Entry 6G6X (X-ray diffraction, 1.13 A resolution); this record covers chains A and P.

# Chain A
Name: 14-3-3 protein sigma
From: Homo sapiens
UniProt: P31947 (1433S_HUMAN); residues 1-231 here = UniProt positions 1-231
Amino-acid sequence (236 residues; row label = number of the first residue in the row; numbers below 1 keep their minus sign (Gly-4 is residue -4)):
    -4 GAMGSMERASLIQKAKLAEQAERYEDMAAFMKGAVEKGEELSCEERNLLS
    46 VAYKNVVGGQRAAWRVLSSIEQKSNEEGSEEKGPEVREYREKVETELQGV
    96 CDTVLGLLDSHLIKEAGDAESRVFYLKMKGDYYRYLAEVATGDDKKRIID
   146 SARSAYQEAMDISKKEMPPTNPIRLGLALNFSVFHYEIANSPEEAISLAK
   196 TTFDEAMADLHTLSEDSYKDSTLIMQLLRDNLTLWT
Sequence notes: expression tag (-4 to 0)
Bound ions: Na+ site 1: Gln8, Lys77, Glu80; Na+ site 2: Glu75, Glu161
Curated features (UniProtKB/Swiss-Prot):
  - site (Interaction with phosphoserine on interacting protein): Arg56, Arg129
  - modified residue (Phosphoserine): Ser5, Ser74

# Chain P
Name: Transcriptional coactivator YAP1
UniProt: P46937 (YAP1_HUMAN); residue numbers follow UniProt; this construct covers 124-133
Amino-acid sequence (11 residues; each row starts with the number of its first residue):
   123 XRAHSSXASLQ
Unresolved in the structure: 123-124
Modified positions: ACE (acetyl group) at position 123; Ser127 (phosphoserine; SEP); EOE (beta3-proline) at position 129
Sequence notes: expression tag (123); engineered mutation EOE_129 (Pro in P46937)
Curated features (UniProtKB/Swiss-Prot):
  - modified residue (Phosphoserine): Ser127, Ser128, Ser131
  - mutagenesis: Arg124 (R124A: Loss of phosphorylation by LATS1), Ser127 (S127A: Reduced phosphorylation by LATS2, loss of phosphorylation by LATS1, loss of interaction with YWHAB, decreased interaction with ERBB4 and increased nuclear localization and transcriptional ...)

# Interface between chain A and chain P
Contacting residue pairs (33):
  Lys11(A) - Gln133(P)
  Glu14(A) - Ser131(P)  hydrogen bond
  Glu14(A) - Gln133(P)
  Glu39(A) - Gln133(P)  hydrogen bond
  Asn42(A) - Ala130(P)  hydrogen bond (side chain-backbone)
  Asn42(A) - Ser131(P)
  Asn42(A) - Leu132(P)  hydrogen bond (side chain-backbone)
  Leu43(A) - Gln133(P)
  Val46(A) - Ala130(P)
  Val46(A) - Ser131(P)
  Lys49(A) - Ser127(P)
  Lys49(A) - Ser128(P)  hydrogen bond (side chain-backbone)
  Lys49(A) - EOE_129(P)
  Arg56(A) - Ser127(P)
  Lys122(A) - Ser128(P)  hydrogen bond
  Arg129(A) - Ser127(P)
  Tyr130(A) - Ser127(P)
  Gly171(A) - Ser128(P)
  Leu174(A) - His126(P)
  Leu174(A) - Ser127(P)
  Leu174(A) - Ser128(P)
  Asn175(A) - Ser127(P)
  Asn175(A) - Ser128(P)  hydrogen bond (side chain-backbone)
  Val178(A) - Ala125(P)  hydrophobic
  Val178(A) - His126(P)
  Glu182(A) - Ala125(P)  hydrogen bond (side chain-backbone)
  Ile219(A) - EOE_129(P)
  Leu222(A) - His126(P)
  Leu222(A) - EOE_129(P)
  Asp225(A) - His126(P)  salt bridge
  Asn226(A) - Ala125(P)
  Asn226(A) - His126(P)  hydrogen bond (side chain-backbone)
  Trp230(A) - Ala125(P)  hydrophobic
Interface residues without a listed pair, chain A (24 interface residues in all): Cys38, Leu218, Leu229

# Overview
Chain A and chain P form an interface of 24 and 9 residues respectively; the contacts include 9 hydrogen bonds
and 1 salt bridge. Among the polar pairs are Asp225(A)-His126(P), Glu14(A)-Ser131(P) and Glu39(A)-Gln133(P).
From UniProt: 2 mutagenesis sites on chain P.
Chain A is 14-3-3 protein sigma (Homo sapiens) and chain P is Transcriptional coactivator YAP1; the structure,
14-3-3sigma in complex with a P129beta3P mutated YAP pS127 phosphopeptide, was determined by X-ray
diffraction, deposited together with 6G8I, 6G8J, 6G8K, 6G8L, 6G8P and 6G8Q.
